PDB entry 8VSV | electron microscopy, 3.80 A resolution | chains 2 and a of the 16 polymer chains in the assembly

== Chain 2 ==
Name: IgG EEEV-373 Light chain.
Source organism: Homo sapiens
Amino-acid sequence (214 residues; row label = number of the first residue in the row):
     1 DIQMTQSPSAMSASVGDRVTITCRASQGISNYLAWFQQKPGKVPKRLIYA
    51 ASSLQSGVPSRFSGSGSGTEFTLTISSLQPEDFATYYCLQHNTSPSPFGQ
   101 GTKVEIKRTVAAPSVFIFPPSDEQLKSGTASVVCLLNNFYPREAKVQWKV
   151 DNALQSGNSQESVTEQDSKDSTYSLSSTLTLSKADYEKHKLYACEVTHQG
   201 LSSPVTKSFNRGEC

== Chain a ==
Name: E2 glycoprotein
Source organism: Eastern equine encephalitis virus
Reference sequence: A9XR09 (A9XR09_EEEV); residue numbers follow UniProt; this construct covers 1-338
Amino-acid sequence (338 residues; numbered 1 to 338; the number before each row is that of its first residue):
     1 DLDTHFTQYKLARPYIADCPNCGHSRCDSPIAIEEVRGDAHAGVIRIQTS
    51 AMFGLKTDGVDLAYMSFMNGKTQKSIKIDNLHVRTSAPCSLVSHHGYYIL
   101 AQCPPGDTVTVGFHDGPNRHTCTVAHKVEFRPVGREKYRHPPEHGVELPC
   151 NRYTHKRADQGHYVEMHQPGLVADHSLLSIHSAKVKITVPSGAQVKYYCK
   201 CPDVREGITSSDHTTTCTDVKQCRAYLIDNKKWVYNSGRLPRGEGDTFKG
   251 KLHVPFVPVKAKCIATLAPEPLVEHKHRTLILHLHPDHPTLLTTRSLGSD
   301 ANPTRQWIERPTTVNFTVTGEGLEYTWGNHPPKRVWAQ
Disulfide bonds: Cys-19/Cys-122, Cys-22/Cys-27, Cys-89/Cys-103, Cys-150/Cys-263, Cys-199/Cys-223, Cys-201/Cys-217
Covalent attachments: N-acetylglucosamine (NAG) linked to Asn-315

== Chain 2 / chain a interface ==
Contacting residue pairs (7; chain 2 residue first):
  Gln-27(2) / His-213(a)
  Gly-28(2) / Ser-211(a)
  Gly-28(2) / Asp-212(a)
  Asn-92(2) / Ile-208(a)
  Asn-92(2) / Thr-209(a)
  Thr-93(2) / Ile-208(a)
  Ser-94(2) / Glu-206(a)
Other interface residues (no listed pair), chain 2 (6 interface residues in all): Asp-1
Other interface residues (no listed pair), chain a (8 interface residues in all): Ser-210, Thr-215

== In short ==
6 residues of chain 2 face 8 of chain a across their interface. N-acetylglucosamine is covalently linked to
Asn-315(a).
Here chain 2 is IgG EEEV-373 Light chain. (Homo sapiens) and chain a is E2 glycoprotein (Eastern equine
encephalitis virus). Entry 8VSV (Cryo-EM structure of SINV/EEEV in complex with a potently neutralizing intact
human antibody EEEV-373) was determined by electron microscopy (same publication as 9AY1).
